PDB entry 2OFD | X-ray diffraction, 1.96 A resolution | chains A and B

== Chain A (and B) ==
Protein: Sclerotium rolfsii lectin
Source organism: Athelia rolfsii
Notes: chain B of this document is another copy of the same molecule, construct and numbering; everything in this record applies to it too
Chain sequence (142 residues; each row starts with the number of its first residue; numbering starts at 0):
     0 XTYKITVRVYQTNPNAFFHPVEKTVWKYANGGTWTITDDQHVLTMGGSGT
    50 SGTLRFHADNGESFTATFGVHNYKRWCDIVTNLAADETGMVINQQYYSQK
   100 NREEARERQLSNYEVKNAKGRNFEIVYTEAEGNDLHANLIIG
Modified / non-standard residues: ACE (acetyl group) at position 0
Small-molecule neighbours: 2-acetamido-2-deoxy-beta-D-galactopyranose (NGA): Tyr27, Ser47, Gly48, Val69, His70, Asn71, Tyr72, Tyr96, Arg105

== How chain A and chain B interact ==
Contacting residue pairs - 42 pairs, chain A then chain B:
  His18(A) - Thr34(B)
  Pro19(A) - Trp33(B)
  Val20(A) - Thr32(B)
  Val20(A) - Trp33(B)  hydrogen bond (backbone-backbone)
  Glu21(A) - Lys22(B)
  Glu21(A) - Thr23(B)
  Glu21(A) - Val24(B)  hydrogen bond (side chain-backbone)
  Lys22(A) - Glu21(B)
  Lys22(A) - Lys22(B)  hydrogen bond (backbone-backbone)
  Thr23(A) - Glu21(B)
  Thr23(A) - Thr23(B)
  Val24(A) - Glu21(B)  hydrogen bond (backbone-side chain)
  Val24(A) - Arg54(B)
  Val24(A) - Thr87(B)  hydrogen bond (backbone-side chain)
  Val24(A) - Met89(B)
  Trp25(A) - Thr87(B)
  Trp25(A) - Met89(B)  hydrophobic
  Lys26(A) - Asp85(B)
  Lys26(A) - Val90(B)
  Asn29(A) - Ala84(B)
  Gly30(A) - Ala84(B)
  Gly31(A) - Arg54(B)  hydrogen bond (backbone-side chain)
  Thr32(A) - Val20(B)
  Trp33(A) - Pro19(B)
  Trp33(A) - Val20(B)  hydrogen bond (backbone-backbone)
  Thr34(A) - His18(B)
  Arg54(A) - Val24(B)
  Arg54(A) - Gly31(B)  hydrogen bond (side chain-backbone)
  Ala84(A) - Asn29(B)
  Ala84(A) - Gly30(B)
  Asp85(A) - Lys26(B)
  Thr87(A) - Val24(B)  hydrogen bond (side chain-backbone)
  Thr87(A) - Trp25(B)
  Met89(A) - Val24(B)
  Met89(A) - Trp25(B)  hydrophobic
  Met89(A) - Met89(B)
  Met89(A) - Asn92(B)
  Met89(A) - Gln93(B)
  Val90(A) - Lys26(B)
  Asn92(A) - Met89(B)
  Gln93(A) - Met89(B)
  Gln93(A) - Gln93(B)

== Overview ==
Chain A and chain B each contribute 23 residues to their interface; the contacts include 9 hydrogen bonds.
Polar contacts include Glu21(A)-Val24(B), Val24(A)-Thr87(B) and Gly31(A)-Arg54(B). Ligands of chain A:
2-acetamido-2-deoxy-beta-D-galactopyranose.
Both chains are Sclerotium rolfsii lectin (Athelia rolfsii). Entry 2OFD (The Crystal Structure of Sclerotium
rolfsii lectin in complex with N-acetyl-D-galactosamine) was determined by X-ray diffraction, deposited
together with 2OFC and 2OFE.
